Entry 8ZBZ (electron microscopy, 4.71 A resolution (low resolution: residue-level contacts below are approximate; hydrogen-bond / salt-bridge calls are withheld)); this record covers chains A and C of the 9 polymer chains in the assembly.

[Chain A (and C)]
Molecule: Spike glycoprotein
Source organism: Severe acute respiratory syndrome coronavirus 2
Notes: chain C of this document is another copy of the same molecule, construct and numbering; everything in this record applies to it too
Reference sequence: P0DTC2 (SPIKE_SARS2); aligned to UniProt positions 14-1204 over residues 17-1211 (the alignment contains insertions or deletions, so no single offset holds)
Sequence (1240 residues; numbered 17 to 1260; 4 numbers in that range are skipped by the numbering (no residue carries them; nothing is unmodelled there); the number before each row is that of its first residue):
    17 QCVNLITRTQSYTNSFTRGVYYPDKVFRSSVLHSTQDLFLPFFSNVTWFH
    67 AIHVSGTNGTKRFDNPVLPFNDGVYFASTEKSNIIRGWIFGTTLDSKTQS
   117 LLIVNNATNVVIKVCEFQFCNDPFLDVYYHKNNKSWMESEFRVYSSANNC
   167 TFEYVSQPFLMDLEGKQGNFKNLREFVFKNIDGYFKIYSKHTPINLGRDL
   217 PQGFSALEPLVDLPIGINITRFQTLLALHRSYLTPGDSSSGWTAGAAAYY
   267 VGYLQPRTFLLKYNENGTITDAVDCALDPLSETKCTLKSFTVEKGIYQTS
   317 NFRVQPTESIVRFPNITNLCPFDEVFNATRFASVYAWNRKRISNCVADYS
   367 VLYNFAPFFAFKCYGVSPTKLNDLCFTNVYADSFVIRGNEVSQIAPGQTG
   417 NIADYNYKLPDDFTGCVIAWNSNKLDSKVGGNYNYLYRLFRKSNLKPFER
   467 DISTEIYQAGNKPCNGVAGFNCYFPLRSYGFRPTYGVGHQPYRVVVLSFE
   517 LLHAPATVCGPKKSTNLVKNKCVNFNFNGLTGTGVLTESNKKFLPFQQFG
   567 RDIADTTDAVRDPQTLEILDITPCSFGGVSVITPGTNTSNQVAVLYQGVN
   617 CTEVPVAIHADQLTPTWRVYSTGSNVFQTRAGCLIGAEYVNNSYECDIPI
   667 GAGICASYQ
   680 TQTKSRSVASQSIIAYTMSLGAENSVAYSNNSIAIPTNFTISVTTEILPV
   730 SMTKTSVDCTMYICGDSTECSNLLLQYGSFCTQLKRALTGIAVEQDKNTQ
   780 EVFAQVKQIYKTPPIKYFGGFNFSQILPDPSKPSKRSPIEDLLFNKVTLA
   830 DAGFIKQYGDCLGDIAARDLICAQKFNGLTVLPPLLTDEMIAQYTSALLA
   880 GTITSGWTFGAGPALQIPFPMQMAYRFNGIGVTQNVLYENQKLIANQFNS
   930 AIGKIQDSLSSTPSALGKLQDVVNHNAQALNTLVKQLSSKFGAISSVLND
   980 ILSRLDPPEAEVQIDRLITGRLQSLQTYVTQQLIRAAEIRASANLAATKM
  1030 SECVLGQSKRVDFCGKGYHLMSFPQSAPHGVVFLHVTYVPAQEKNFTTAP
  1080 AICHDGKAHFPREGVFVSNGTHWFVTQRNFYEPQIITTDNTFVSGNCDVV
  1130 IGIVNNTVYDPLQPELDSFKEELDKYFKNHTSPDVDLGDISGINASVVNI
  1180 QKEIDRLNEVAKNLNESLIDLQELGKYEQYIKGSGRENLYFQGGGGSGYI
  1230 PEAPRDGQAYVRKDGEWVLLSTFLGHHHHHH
Unresolved in the structure: 17-26, 69-81, 96-99, 143-153, 161-167, 177-186, 211-214, 246-261, 621-640, 680-690, 828-855, 1148-1260
Disulfides: Cys291-Cys301, Cys336-Cys361, Cys379-Cys432, Cys391-Cys525, Cys480-Cys488, Cys538-Cys590, Cys617-Cys649, Cys662-Cys671, Cys738-Cys760, Cys743-Cys749, Cys1032-Cys1043, Cys1082-Cys1126
Covalent attachments: N-acetylglucosamine (NAG) linked to Asn61, Asn234, Asn282, Asn331, Asn603, Asn616, Asn657, Asn709, Asn717, Asn801, Asn1074, Asn1098, Asn1134
Construct notes: variant Ile22 (Thr19 in P0DTC2), Ser27 (Ala in P0DTC2), Asp142 (Gly in P0DTC2), Gly213 (Val in P0DTC2), Asp339 (Gly in P0DTC2), Phe371 (Ser in P0DTC2), Pro373 (Ser in P0DTC2), Phe375 (Ser in P0DTC2), Ala376 (Thr in P0DTC2), Asn405 (Asp in P0DTC2), Ser408 (Arg in P0DTC2), Asn417 (Lys in P0DTC2), Lys440 (Asn in P0DTC2), Asn477 (Ser in P0DTC2), Lys478 (Thr in P0DTC2), Ala484 (Glu in P0DTC2), Arg493 (Gln in P0DTC2), Arg498 (Gln in P0DTC2), Tyr501 (Asn in P0DTC2), His505 (Tyr in P0DTC2), Gly614 (Asp in P0DTC2), Tyr655 (His in P0DTC2), Lys683 (Asn679 in P0DTC2), Lys764 (Asn in P0DTC2), Tyr796 (Asp in P0DTC2), His954 (Gln in P0DTC2), Lys969 (Asn in P0DTC2); engineered mutation Pro817 (Phe in P0DTC2), Pro892 (Ala in P0DTC2), Pro899 (Ala in P0DTC2), Pro942 (Ala in P0DTC2), Pro986 (Lys in P0DTC2), Pro987 (Val in P0DTC2); expression tag (1212-1260)
Curated features (UniProtKB/Swiss-Prot):
  - glycosylation (N-linked (GlcNAc...) asparagine): Asn20 (complex), Asn125 (hybrid), Asn334 (complex), Asn606 (hybrid)

[Interface between chain A and chain C]
Contacting residue pairs (141; chain A residue first):
  Gln314(A) with Thr768(C)
  Asn317(A) with Asp737(C); Met740(C)
  Arg319(A) with Met740(C); Asp745(C)
  Arg357(A) with Pro230(C); Ile231(C)
  Gly381(A) with Arg983(C); Leu984(C)
  Val382(A) with Arg983(C); Leu984(C); Asp985(C)
  Ser383(A) with Arg983(C); Leu984(C); Asp985(C)
  Pro384(A) with Asp985(C)
  Thr385(A) with Asp985(C)
  Lys386(A) with Leu981(C); Ser982(C)
  Asp389(A) with Ser982(C)
  Leu390(A) with Arg983(C)
  Asn394(A) with Tyr200(C)
  Asn417(A) with Phe374(C)
  Ala475(A) with Asn370(C)
  Asn487(A) with Asn370(C)
  Gly504(A) with Val503(C)
  Leu517(A) with Arg983(C)
  Thr547(A) with Asn978(C); Asp979(C)
  Phe559(A) with Phe43(C)
  Phe562(A) with Tyr38(C); Lys41(C); Pro225(C)
  Gln563(A) with Lys41(C); Val42(C); Phe43(C)
  Gln564(A) with Lys41(C)
  Phe565(A) with Lys41(C); Val42(C); Phe43(C)
  Gly566(A) with Phe43(C)
  Arg567(A) with Val42(C); Phe43(C)
  Ile569(A) with Val47(C); Asn960(C)
  Ala570(A) with Val963(C)
  Asp571(A) with Ser967(C)
  Phe592(A) with Asn856(C); Leu858(C)
  Gln613(A) with Leu861(C)
  Ala647(A) with Pro862(C)
  Pro665(A) with Leu864(C)
  Ala668(A) with Pro863(C); Leu864(C)
  Gly669(A) with Leu864(C); Met869(C)
  Leu699(A) with Ile788(C); Met869(C); Gln872(C); Tyr873(C)
  Gly700(A) with Gln787(C)
  Ala701(A) with Gln787(C); Ile788(C)
  Glu702(A) with Ile788(C); Lys790(C)
  Asn703(A) with Gln787(C); Ile788(C); Tyr789(C); Lys790(C)
  Ser704(A) with Lys790(C)
  Val705(A) with Thr883(C); Leu894(C)
  Ala706(A) with Gln895(C)
  Tyr707(A) with Pro792(C); Tyr796(C); Phe797(C); Thr883(C); Pro897(C); Phe898(C)
  Asn709(A) with Tyr796(C); Pro897(C)
  Ser711(A) with Gln895(C); Pro897(C)
  Ile712(A) with Gln895(C); Ile896(C); Met900(C)
  Ala713(A) with Leu894(C); Gln895(C)
  Lys947(A) with Lys776(C)
  Gln957(A) with Arg765(C)
  Thr961(A) with Gln762(C)
  Gln965(A) with Tyr756(C); Gly757(C); Ser758(C)
  Ser968(A) with Gln755(C); Tyr756(C); Gly757(C)
  Lys969(A) with Gln755(C)
  Phe970(A) with Gln755(C); Tyr756(C)
  Gly971(A) with Gln755(C); Tyr756(C)
  Pro987(A) with Gly413(C)
  Arg995(A) with Asp994(C)
  Gln1002(A) with Gln1002(C); Gln1005(C)
  Thr1006(A) with Gln762(C); Gln1005(C)
  Thr1009(A) with Thr1009(C)
  Gln1010(A) with Arg765(C)
  Ile1013(A) with Leu1012(C)
  Glu1017(A) with Arg1019(C)
  Lys1038(A) with Gln1036(C); Lys1038(C)
  Arg1039(A) with Glu1031(C); Arg1039(C)
  Val1040(A) with Ser1030(C); Leu1034(C)
  Asp1041(A) with Ser1030(C); Leu1034(C)
  Gly1046(A) with Ala890(C)
  Tyr1047(A) with Thr887(C); Ala890(C)
  Val1068(A) with Ala890(C)
  Pro1069(A) with Pro892(C)
  Glu1072(A) with Leu894(C)
  Asn1074(A) with Gln895(C)
  Thr1077(A) with Met900(C)
  Pro1079(A) with Tyr917(C)
  Phe1089(A) with Gln913(C); Tyr917(C)
  Pro1090(A) with Gln913(C)
  Arg1091(A) with Asp1118(C)
  Val1094(A) with Met900(C); Tyr904(C)
  Arg1107(A) with Tyr904(C)
  Phe1121(A) with Thr912(C)
  Ser1123(A) with Asn914(C)
  Val1128(A) with Tyr917(C)
  Ile1130(A) with Gln920(C)
  Leu1141(A) with Leu1145(C)
Also at the interface, not in a pair above, chain A (111 interface residues in all): Thr315, Tyr396, Asn405, Gly416, Asp428, Phe456, Asn460, Tyr489, His519, Gly545, Gly548, Lys557, Leu560, Gly593, Ile666, Gly667, Ser708, Pro715, Asp985, Leu1024, Lys1045, Tyr1067, Ala1070, Val1129, Glu1144
Also at the interface, not in a pair above, chain C (99 interface residues in all): Arg44, Glu224, Asn282, Tyr369, Phe377, Thr385, Pro412, Ser735, Leu754, Phe759, Lys764, Thr859, Trp886, Gly889, Gly891, Glu918, Ile973, Asn1023, Gly1035

[In short]
111 residues of chain A face 99 of chain C across their interface. Covalently linked N-acetylglucosamine: at
Asn61(A), Asn234(A), Asn282(A), Asn331(A), Asn603(A) and Asn616(A) and 7 more.
Chain A and chain C are both Spike glycoprotein (Severe acute respiratory syndrome coronavirus 2); the
structure, SARS-CoV-2 Omicron BA.2 spike trimer (6P) in complex with 3 D1F6 Fabs (1 RBD up), was determined by
electron microscopy, deposited together with 8ZBY, 8ZC0, 8ZC1, 8ZC2, 8ZC3, 8ZC4, 8ZC5 and 8ZC6.
